PDB entry 4V1N | electron microscopy, 7.80 A resolution (low resolution: residue-level contacts below are approximate; hydrogen-bond / salt-bridge calls are withheld) | chains B and P of the 19 polymer chains in the assembly

# Chain B
Molecule: DNA-directed RNA polymerase II subunit RPB2
Source organism: Saccharomyces cerevisiae
Notes: EC 2.7.7.6
UniProtKB: P08518 (RPB2_YEAST); numbering as in UniProt (aligned over 1-1224)
Chain sequence (1224 residues; each row starts with the number of its first residue):
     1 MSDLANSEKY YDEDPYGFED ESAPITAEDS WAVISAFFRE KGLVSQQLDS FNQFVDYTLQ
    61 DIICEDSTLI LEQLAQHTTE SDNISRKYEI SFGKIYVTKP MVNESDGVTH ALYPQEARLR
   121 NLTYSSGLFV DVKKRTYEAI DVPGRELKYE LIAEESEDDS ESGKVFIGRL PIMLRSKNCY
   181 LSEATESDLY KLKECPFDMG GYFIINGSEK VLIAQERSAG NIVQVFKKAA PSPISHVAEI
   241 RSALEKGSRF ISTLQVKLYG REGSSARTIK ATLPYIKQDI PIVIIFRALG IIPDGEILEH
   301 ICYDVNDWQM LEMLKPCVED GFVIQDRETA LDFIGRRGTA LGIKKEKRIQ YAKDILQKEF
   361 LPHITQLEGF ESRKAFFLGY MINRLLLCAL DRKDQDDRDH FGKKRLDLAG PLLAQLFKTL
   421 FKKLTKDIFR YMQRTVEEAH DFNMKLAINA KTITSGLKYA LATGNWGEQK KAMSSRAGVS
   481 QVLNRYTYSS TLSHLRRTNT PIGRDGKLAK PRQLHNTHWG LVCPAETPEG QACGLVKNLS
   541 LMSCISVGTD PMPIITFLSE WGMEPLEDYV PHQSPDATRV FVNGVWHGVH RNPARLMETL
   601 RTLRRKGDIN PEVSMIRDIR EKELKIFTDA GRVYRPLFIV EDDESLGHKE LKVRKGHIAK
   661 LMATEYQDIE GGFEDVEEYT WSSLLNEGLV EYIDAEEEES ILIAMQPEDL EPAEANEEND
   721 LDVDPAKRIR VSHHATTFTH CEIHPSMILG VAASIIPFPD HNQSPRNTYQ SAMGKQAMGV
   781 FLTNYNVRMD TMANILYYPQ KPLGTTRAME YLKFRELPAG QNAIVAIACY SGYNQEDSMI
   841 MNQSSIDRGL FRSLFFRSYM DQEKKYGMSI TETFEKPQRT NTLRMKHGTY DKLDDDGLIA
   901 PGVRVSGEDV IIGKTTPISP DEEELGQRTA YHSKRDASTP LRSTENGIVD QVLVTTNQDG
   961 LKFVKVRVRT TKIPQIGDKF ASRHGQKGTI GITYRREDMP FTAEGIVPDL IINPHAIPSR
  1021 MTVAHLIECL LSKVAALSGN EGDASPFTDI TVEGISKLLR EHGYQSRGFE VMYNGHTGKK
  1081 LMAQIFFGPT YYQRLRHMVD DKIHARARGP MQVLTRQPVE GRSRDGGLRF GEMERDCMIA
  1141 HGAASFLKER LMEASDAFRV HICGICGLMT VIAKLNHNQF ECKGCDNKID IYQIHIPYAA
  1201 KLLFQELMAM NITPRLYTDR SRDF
Unresolved in the structure: 1-19, 142-145, 152-162, 503-508, 669-677, 716-721, 920-932
Ion coordination: Zn2+: Cys1163, Cys1166, Cys1182, Cys1185

# Chain P
Molecule: 6-nt RNA strand
Sequence (6 nucleotides; each row starts with the number of its first residue):
     5 AUAUCA
Ion coordination: Mg2+: A10 (shared with 3 residues of chain A)

# Chain B / chain P interface
Contacting residue pairs (9):
  Ala477(B) - A5(P)
  Gln481(B) - U6(P)
  Gln776(B) - U8(P)
  Gln776(B) - C9(P)
  Lys979(B) - C9(P)
  Lys979(B) - A10(P)
  Lys987(B) - A10(P)
  His1097(B) - C9(P)
  Lys1102(B) - C9(P)
Interface residues without a listed pair, chain B (11 interface residues in all): Gly478, Asn499, Glu529, Ala772
Interface residues without a listed pair, chain P (6 interface residues in all): A7

# In short
11 residues of chain B face 6 of chain P across their interface. The Zn2+ site is built by Cys1163(B),
Cys1166(B), Cys1182(B) and Cys1185(B).
Chain B is DNA-directed RNA polymerase II subunit RPB2 (Saccharomyces cerevisiae) and chain P is a 6-nt RNA
strand; the structure, Architecture of the RNA polymerase II-Mediator core transcription initiation complex,
was determined by electron microscopy, deposited together with 4V1M and 4V1O.
